PDB entry 3MG6 | X-ray diffraction, 2.60 A resolution | chains H and I of the 28 polymer chains in the assembly

[Chain H]
Protein: Proteasome component PUP1
Organism: Saccharomyces cerevisiae
Notes: EC 3.4.25.1
UniProt: P25043 (PSB7_YEAST); the construct lacks a stretch of the UniProt sequence and is renumbered around it, so the offset changes along the chain: 1-91 = UniProt 30-120; 93-105 = UniProt 121-133; 106-187 = UniProt 135-216; 189-223 = UniProt 217-251
Chain sequence (222 residues; numbered 1 to 223 plus 1 insertion-coded residue; 2 numbers in that range are skipped by the numbering (no residue carries them; nothing is unmodelled there); the number before each row is that of its first residue):
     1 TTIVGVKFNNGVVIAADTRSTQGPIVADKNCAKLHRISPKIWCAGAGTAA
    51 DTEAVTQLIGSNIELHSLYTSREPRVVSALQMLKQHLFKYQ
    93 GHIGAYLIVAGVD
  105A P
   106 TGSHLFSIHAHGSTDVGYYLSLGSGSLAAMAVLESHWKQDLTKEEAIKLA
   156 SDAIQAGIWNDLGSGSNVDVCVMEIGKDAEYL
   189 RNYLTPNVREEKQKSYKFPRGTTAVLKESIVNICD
Bound ions: Mg2+: Ile163, Asp166, Ser169 (shared with 1 residue of chain Z)

[Chain I]
Protein: Proteasome component PUP3
Organism: Saccharomyces cerevisiae
Notes: EC 3.4.25.1
UniProt: P25451 (PSB3_YEAST); the construct lacks a stretch of the UniProt sequence and is renumbered around it, so the offset changes along the chain: -9 to -1 = UniProt 1-9; 1-36 = UniProt 10-45; 38-105 = UniProt 46-113; 106-122 = UniProt 117-133; 2 more segments
Chain sequence (205 residues; row label = number of the first residue in the row; note: 3 numbers in that range are skipped by the numbering (no residue carries them; nothing is unmodelled there); a row labelled like 105A-105C holds insertion residues (105A, then the next letters in order); numbers below 1 keep their minus sign (Met-9 is residue -9)):
    -9 MSDPSSING
     1 GIVVAMTGKDCVAIACDLRLGSQSLGVSNKFEKIFH
    38 YGHVFLGITGLATDVTTLNEMFRYKTNLYKLKEERAIEPETFTQLVSSSL
    88 YERRFGPYFVGPVVAGIN
105A-105C SKS
   106 GKPFIAGFDLIGCIDEA
  122A K
   123 DFIVSGTASDQLFGMCESLYEPNLEPEDLFETISQALLNAADRDALSGWG
   173 AVVYIIK
   181 KDEVVKRYLKMRQD
Unresolved in the structure: -9
Bound ions: Mg2+ site 1: Gly128, Ser131; Mg2+ site 2: Ala163, Asp166, Ser169

[Interface between chain H and chain I]
Residue-residue contacts (60):
  Gln22(H) - Phe135(I)
  Ile25(H) - Asp132(I)
  Ile25(H) - Phe135(I)  hydrophobic
  Val26(H) - Phe135(I)
  Ala27(H) - Phe135(I)  hydrophobic
  Asp28(H) - Asp120(I)
  Asp28(H) - Glu121(I)
  Lys29(H) - Glu139(I)  salt bridge
  Thr48(H) - Arg91(I)
  Thr48(H) - Ile116(I)
  Ala49(H) - Cys118(I)  hydrophobic
  Ala50(H) - Tyr88(I)
  Ala50(H) - Ile116(I)  hydrophobic
  Ala50(H) - Cys118(I)
  Asp51(H) - Tyr88(I)  hydrogen bond
  Asp51(H) - Arg91(I)  salt bridge
  Ala54(H) - Tyr88(I)
  His94(H) - Arg91(I)  hydrogen bond (backbone-side chain)
  His94(H) - Phe92(I)
  Arg197(H) - Glu139(I)  salt bridge
  Lys200(H) - Ser140(I)  hydrogen bond (side chain-backbone)
  Lys200(H) - Tyr142(I)  hydrogen bond (side chain-backbone)
  Ser203(H) - Glu143(I)  hydrogen bond
  Tyr204(H) - Ser140(I)
  Tyr204(H) - Leu141(I)  hydrophobic
  Tyr204(H) - Glu143(I)
  Lys205(H) - Glu143(I)
  Lys205(H) - Asp150(I)  salt bridge
  Phe206(H) - Leu141(I)  hydrophobic
  Phe206(H) - Glu153(I)
  Phe206(H) - Gln157(I)
  Arg208(H) - Glu147(I)
  Arg208(H) - Glu149(I)
  Arg208(H) - Asp150(I)  salt bridge
  Gly209(H) - Glu153(I)  hydrogen bond (backbone-side chain)
  Thr210(H) - Glu153(I)
  Thr211(H) - Glu153(I)  hydrogen bond
  Thr211(H) - Ser156(I)
  Thr211(H) - Gln157(I)  hydrogen bond
  Thr211(H) - Leu189(I)
  Ala212(H) - Leu189(I)
  Ala212(H) - Lys190(I)  hydrogen bond (backbone-backbone)
  Val213(H) - Phe152(I)  hydrophobic
  Val213(H) - Tyr188(I)
  Leu214(H) - Tyr188(I)  hydrogen bond (backbone-backbone)
  Leu214(H) - Leu189(I)
  Leu214(H) - Lys190(I)
  Lys215(H) - Arg187(I)
  Lys215(H) - Tyr188(I)  hydrogen bond (backbone-backbone)
  Glu216(H) - Lys186(I)
  Glu216(H) - Arg187(I)  salt bridge
  Ser217(H) - Val185(I)
  Ser217(H) - Lys186(I)  hydrogen bond (backbone-backbone)
  Ile218(H) - Val184(I)
  Val219(H) - Val184(I)  hydrogen bond (backbone-backbone)
  Val219(H) - Lys186(I)
  Asn220(H) - His36(I)
  Ile221(H) - Gly39(I)
  Ile221(H) - Val184(I)  hydrophobic
  Asp223(H) - Lys67(I)  salt bridge
Interface residues without a listed pair, chain H (36 interface residues in all): Tyr90, Ile95, Pro207
Interface residues without a listed pair, chain I (36 interface residues in all): His40, Asp114, Thr154, Leu160, Tyr176

[Summary]
The chain H/chain I interface involves 36 residues from each chain, with 13 hydrogen bonds and 7 salt bridges.
Among the polar pairs are Lys29(H)-Glu139(I), Asp51(H)-Arg91(I) and Arg197(H)-Glu139(I). Ile163(H), Asp166(H)
and Ser169(H) coordinate Mg2+. Gly128(I) and Ser131(I) form the Mg2+ site 1.
Here chain H is Proteasome component PUP1 and chain I is Proteasome component PUP3, both from Saccharomyces
cerevisiae. Entry 3MG6 (Structure of yeast 20S open-gate proteasome with Compound 6) was determined by X-ray
diffraction together with 3MG0, 3MG7, 3MG8 and 3MG4 from the same study.
